8T5Y - chain A; structure by X-ray diffraction, 1.44 A resolution.

# Chain A
Molecule: DarR
Organism: Rhodococcus sp. USK13
Amino-acid sequence (212 residues; row label = number of the first residue in the row; numbers below 1 keep their minus sign (Gly-2 is residue -2)):
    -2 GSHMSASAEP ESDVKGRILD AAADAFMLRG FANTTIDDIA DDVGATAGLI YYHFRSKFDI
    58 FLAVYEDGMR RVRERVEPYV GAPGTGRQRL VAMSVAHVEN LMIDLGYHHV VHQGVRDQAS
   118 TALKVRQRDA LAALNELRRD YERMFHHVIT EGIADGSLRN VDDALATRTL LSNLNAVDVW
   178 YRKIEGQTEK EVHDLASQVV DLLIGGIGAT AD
Not modelled in the structure: -2 to 5, 111-112, 208-209
Ligand contacts: adenosine-3',5'-cyclic-monophosphate (CMP): Arg165, Trp177, Tyr178, Arg179, Ile181, Gln184, Leu192
From the paper describing this entry:
  - mutagenesis - W177A/Q184A/L192A: abolished binding to F-cAMP
  - binding site for adenosine-3',5'-cyclic-monophosphate: Arg165, Trp177, Tyr178, Arg179, Ile181, Gln184, Leu192

# Summary
Chain A binds adenosine-3',5'-cyclic-monophosphate. From the paper: a binding site for
adenosine-3',5'-cyclic-monophosphate at Arg165, Trp177 and Tyr178 among others; W177A/Q184A/L192A abolish
binding to F-cAMP.
Chain A is DarR (Rhodococcus sp. USK13); the structure, Structure of Rhodococcus sp. USK13 DarR(K44A)-cAMP
complex, was determined by X-ray diffraction, deposited together with 8SUK, 8SV6, 8SVA and 8SVD.
